PDB entry 9B2S | electron microscopy, 3.01 A resolution | chains H and J of the 11 polymer chains in the assembly

[Chain H]
Molecule: Histone H2B 1.1
From: Xenopus laevis
UniProtKB: P02281 (H2B11_XENLA); residues 1-122 here correspond to UniProt positions 5-126 (UniProt number = residue number + 4)
Chain sequence (123 residues; row label = number of the first residue in the row; numbering starts at 0):
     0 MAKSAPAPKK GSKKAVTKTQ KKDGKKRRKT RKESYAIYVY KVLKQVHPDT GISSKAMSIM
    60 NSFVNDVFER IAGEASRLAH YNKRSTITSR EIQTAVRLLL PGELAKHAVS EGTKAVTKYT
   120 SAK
Not modelled in the structure: 0-25, 122
Differences from the reference sequence: initiating methionine (0); engineered mutation Thr29 (Ser33 in P02281)
Swiss-Prot annotation at these positions:
  - modified residue: Lys2 (N6-acetyllysine), Lys9 (N6-acetyllysine), Ser11 (Phosphoserine), Lys12 (N6-acetyllysine), Lys17 (N6-acetyllysine)
  - glycosylation: Ser109 (O-linked (GlcNAc) serine)
  - cross-link: Lys117 (Glycyl lysine isopeptide (Lys-Gly) (interchain with G-Cter in ubiquitin))

[Chain J]
Molecule: 601 DNA
From: synthetic construct
Sequence (185 nucleotides; row label = number of the first residue in the row; numbers below 1 keep their minus sign (DG-92 is residue -92)):
   -92 GTCGCTGTTC GCGACCGGCA ATCGATGTAT ATATCTGACA CGTGCCTGGA GACTAGGGAG
   -32 TAATCCCCTT GGCGGTTAAA ACGCGGGGGA CAGCGCGTAC GTGCGTTTAA GCGGTGCTAG
    28 AGCTGTCTAC GACCAATTGA GCGGCCTCGG CACCGGGATT CTGATGGGCG GCCGCGTATA
    88 GGGTC
Not modelled in the structure: -92 to -79, 79-92

[Interface between chain H and chain J]
Residue-residue contacts (11):
  Arg26(H) with DG29(J), base contact; DC30(J), base contact
  Arg27(H) with DT31(J), salt bridge to the phosphate
  Thr29(H) with DC30(J), hydrogen bond to the phosphate
  Tyr39(H) with DA-53(J), hydrogen bond to the phosphate
  Gly50(H) with DA-53(J), phosphate contact
  Ile51(H) with DA-53(J), hydrogen bond to the phosphate
  Ser52(H) with DC-54(J), phosphate contact
  Ser53(H) with DC-54(J), hydrogen bond to the phosphate
  Ser84(H) with DA-34(J), hydrogen bond to the phosphate
  Thr85(H) with DA-34(J), hydrogen bond to the phosphate
Interface residues without a listed pair, chain H (12 interface residues in all): Arg30, Arg83
Interface residues without a listed pair, chain J (8 interface residues in all): DT-46, DG-33

[Overview]
12 residues of chain H and 8 residues of chain J are in contact; the contacts include 6 hydrogen bonds and 1
salt bridge. Polar contacts include Thr29(H)-DC30(J), Tyr39(H)-DA-53(J) and Ile51(H)-DA-53(J).
Here chain H is Histone H2B 1.1 (Xenopus laevis) and chain J is 601 DNA (synthetic construct). Entry 9B2S
(Haspin bound to nucleosome in position 1) was determined by electron microscopy, deposited together with 9B2T
and 9B2U.
